5M0E - chain A; structure by X-ray diffraction, 1.95 A resolution.

== Chain A ==
Name: Ectonucleotide pyrophosphatase/phosphodiesterase family member 2
From: Rattus norvegicus
Notes: EC 3.1.4.39
UniProtKB: Q64610 (ENPP2_RAT), isoform Q64610-2; numbering as in UniProt (aligned over 36-862)
Amino-acid sequence (827 residues; numbered 36 to 862; the number before each row is that of its first residue):
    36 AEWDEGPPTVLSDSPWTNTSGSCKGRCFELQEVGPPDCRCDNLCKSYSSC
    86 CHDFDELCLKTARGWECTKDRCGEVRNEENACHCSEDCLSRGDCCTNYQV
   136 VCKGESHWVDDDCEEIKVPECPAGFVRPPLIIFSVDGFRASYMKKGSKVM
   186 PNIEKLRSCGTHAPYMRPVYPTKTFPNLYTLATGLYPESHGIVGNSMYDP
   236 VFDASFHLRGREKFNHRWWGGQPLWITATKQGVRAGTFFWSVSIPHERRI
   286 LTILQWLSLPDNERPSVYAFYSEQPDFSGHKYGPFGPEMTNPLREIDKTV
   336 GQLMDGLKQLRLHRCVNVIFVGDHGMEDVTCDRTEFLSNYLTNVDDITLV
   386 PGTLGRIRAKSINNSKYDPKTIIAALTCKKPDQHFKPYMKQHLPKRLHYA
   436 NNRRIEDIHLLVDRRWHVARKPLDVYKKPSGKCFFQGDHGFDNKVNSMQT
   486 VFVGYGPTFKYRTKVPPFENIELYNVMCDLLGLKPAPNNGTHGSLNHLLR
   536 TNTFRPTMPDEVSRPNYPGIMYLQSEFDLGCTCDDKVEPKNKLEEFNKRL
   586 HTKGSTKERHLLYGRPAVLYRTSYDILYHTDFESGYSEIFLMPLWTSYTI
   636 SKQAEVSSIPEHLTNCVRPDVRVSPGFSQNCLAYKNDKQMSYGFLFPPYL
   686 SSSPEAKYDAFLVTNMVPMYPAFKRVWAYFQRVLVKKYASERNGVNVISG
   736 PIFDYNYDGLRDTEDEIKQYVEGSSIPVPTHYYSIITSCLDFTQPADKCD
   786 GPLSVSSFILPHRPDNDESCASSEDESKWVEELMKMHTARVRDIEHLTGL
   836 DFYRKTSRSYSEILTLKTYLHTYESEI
Disordered / not traced: 36-55, 67-70, 397-401, 463-467, 571-588, 860-862
Construct notes: engineered mutation Ala410 (Asn in Q64610), Phe581 (Leu in Q64610), Thr591 (Arg in Q64610), Ala806 (Asn in Q64610)
Swiss-Prot annotation at these positions:
  - motif: Arg126 to Asp128 (Cell attachment site)
  - active site: Thr209 (Nucleophile)
  - binding site (Zn(2+)): Asp171, Thr209, Asp311, His315, Asp358, His359, His474
  - binding site (1-(9Z-octadecenoyl)-sn-glycero-3-phosphate): Thr209, Asn230, Asp311, His474
  - binding site (1-hexadecanoyl-sn-glycero-3-phosphate): Thr209, Asn230, Asp311, His474
  - binding site (1-tetradecanoyl-sn-glycerol 3-phosphate): Thr209, Asn230, Asp311, His474
  - glycosylation (N-linked (GlcNAc...) asparagine): Asn53, Asn398, Asn524
  - mutagenesis: Asp171 (D171N: Abolishes lysophospholipase D activity), Thr209 (T209A: Abolishes lysophospholipase D activity; T209S: 15% of wild-type lysophospholipase D activity), Asp311 (D311N: Abolishes lysophospholipase D activity), His315 (H315Q: 20% of wild-type lysophospholipase D activity), Lys430 (K430A: Impaired secretion. No effect on lysophospholipase activity)
Cystine bridges: Cys58-Cys75, Cys62-Cys93, Cys73-Cys86, Cys79-Cys85, Cys102-Cys119, Cys107-Cys137, Cys117-Cys130, Cys123-Cys129, Cys148-Cys194, Cys156-Cys350, Cys366-Cys468, Cys413-Cys805, Cys566-Cys666, Cys568-Cys651, Cys774-Cys784
Covalently attached groups: N-acetylglucosamine (NAG) linked to Asn524
Ion coordination: Zn2+ site 1: Asp171, Thr209, Asp358, His359; Zn2+ site 2: Asp311, His315, His474 (together with 7CR); Na+ site 1: Tyr669, Asp672, Met675; Ca2+: Asp739, Asn741, Asp743, Leu745, Asp747; Na+ site 2: Asn801, Ser804, Ser807
Residues lining bound ligands:
  - 7alpha-hydroxycholesterol (5JK): Leu78, Ser81, Tyr82, Phe210, Tyr214, Lys248, Phe249, His251, Trp254, Gly256, Pro258, Trp260, Ile261, Phe274, Trp275, Val277
  - 7CR ([3,5-bis(chloranyl)phenyl]methyl 4-[(3R)-3-oxidanyl-3-(2-oxidanylidene-3H-1,3-benzoxazol-6-yl)propyl]piperazine-1-carboxylate): Ile167, Ser169, Asp171, Thr209, Phe210, Leu213, Tyr214, Leu216, Ala217, Asn230, Leu243, Arg244, Trp260, Phe273, Phe274, Trp275, Ala304, Tyr306, Asp311, His315, His474

== Overview ==
Bound to chain A: 7alpha-hydroxycholesterol and compound 7CR. N-acetylglucosamine is covalently linked to
Asn524. Asp171, Thr209, Asp358 and His359 coordinate Zn2+ site 1. From UniProt: active-site residue Thr209, 7
Zn2+-binding residues, 4 residues binding 1-(9Z-octadecenoyl)-sn-glycero-3-phosphate and 4 residues binding
1-hexadecanoyl-sn-glycero-3-phosphate.
Chain A is Ectonucleotide pyrophosphatase/phosphodiesterase family member 2 (Rattus norvegicus); the
structure, Structure-based evolution of a hybrid steroid series of Autotaxin inhibitors, was determined by
X-ray diffraction (same publication as 5M0D, 5M0M and 5M0S).
